PDB entry 6CNB | electron microscopy, 4.10 A resolution (low resolution: residue-level contacts below are approximate; hydrogen-bond / salt-bridge calls are withheld) | chains A and X of the 21 polymer chains in the assembly

Chain A:
Protein: DNA-directed RNA polymerase III subunit RPC1
Source organism: Saccharomyces cerevisiae (strain ATCC 204508 / S288c)
Notes: EC 2.7.7.6
UniProt: P04051 (RPC1_YEAST); residues 1-1460 here = UniProt positions 1-1460
Amino-acid sequence (1460 residues; each row starts with the number of its first residue):
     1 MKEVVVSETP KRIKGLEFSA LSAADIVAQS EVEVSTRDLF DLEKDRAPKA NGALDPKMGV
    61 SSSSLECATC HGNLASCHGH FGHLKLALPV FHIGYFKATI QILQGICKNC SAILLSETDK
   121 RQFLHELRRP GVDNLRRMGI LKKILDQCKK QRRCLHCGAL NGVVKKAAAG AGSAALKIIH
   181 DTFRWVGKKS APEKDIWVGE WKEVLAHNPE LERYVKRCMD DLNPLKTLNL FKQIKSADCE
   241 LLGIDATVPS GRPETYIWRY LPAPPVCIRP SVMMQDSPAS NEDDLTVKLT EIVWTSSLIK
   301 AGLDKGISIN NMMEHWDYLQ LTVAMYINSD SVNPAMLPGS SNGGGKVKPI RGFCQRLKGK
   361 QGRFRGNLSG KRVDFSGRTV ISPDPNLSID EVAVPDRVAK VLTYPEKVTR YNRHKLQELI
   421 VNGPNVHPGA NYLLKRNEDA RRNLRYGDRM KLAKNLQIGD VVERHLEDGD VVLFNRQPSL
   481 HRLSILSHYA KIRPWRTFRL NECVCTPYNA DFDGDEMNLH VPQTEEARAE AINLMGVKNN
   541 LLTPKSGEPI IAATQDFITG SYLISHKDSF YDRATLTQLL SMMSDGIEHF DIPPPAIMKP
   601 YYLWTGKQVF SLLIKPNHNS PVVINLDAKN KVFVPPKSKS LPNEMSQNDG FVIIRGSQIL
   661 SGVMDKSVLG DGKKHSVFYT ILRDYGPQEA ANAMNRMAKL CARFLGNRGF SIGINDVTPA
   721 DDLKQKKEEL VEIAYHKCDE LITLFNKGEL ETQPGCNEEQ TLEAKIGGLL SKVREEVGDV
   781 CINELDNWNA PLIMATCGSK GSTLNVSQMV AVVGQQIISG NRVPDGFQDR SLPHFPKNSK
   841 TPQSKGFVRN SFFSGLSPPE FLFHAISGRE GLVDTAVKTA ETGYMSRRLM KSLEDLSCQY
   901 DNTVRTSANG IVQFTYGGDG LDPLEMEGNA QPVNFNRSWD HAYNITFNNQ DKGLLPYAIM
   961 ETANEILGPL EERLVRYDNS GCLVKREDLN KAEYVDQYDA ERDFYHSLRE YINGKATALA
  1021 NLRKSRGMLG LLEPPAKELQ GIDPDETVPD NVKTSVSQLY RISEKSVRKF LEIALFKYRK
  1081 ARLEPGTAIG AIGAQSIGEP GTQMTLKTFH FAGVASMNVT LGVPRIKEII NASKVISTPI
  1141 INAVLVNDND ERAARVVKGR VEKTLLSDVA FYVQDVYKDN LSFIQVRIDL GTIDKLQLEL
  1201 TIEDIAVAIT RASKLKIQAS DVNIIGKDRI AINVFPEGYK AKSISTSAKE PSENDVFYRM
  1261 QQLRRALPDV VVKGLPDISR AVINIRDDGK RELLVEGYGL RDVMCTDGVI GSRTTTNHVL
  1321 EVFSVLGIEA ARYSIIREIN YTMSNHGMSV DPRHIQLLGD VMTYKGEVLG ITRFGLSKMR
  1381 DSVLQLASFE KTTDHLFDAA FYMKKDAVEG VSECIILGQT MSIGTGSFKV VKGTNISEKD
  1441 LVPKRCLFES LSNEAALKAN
Not modelled in the structure: 1, 1101-1116, 1237-1251
Metal / ion sites: Zn2+ site 1: Cys-67, Cys-70, Cys-77, His-80; Zn2+ site 2: Cys-107, Cys-110, Cys-154, Cys-157
UniProt features mapped onto this chain:
  - region: Pro-858 to Glu-870 (Bridging helix)
  - binding site (Zn(2+)): Cys-67, Cys-70, Cys-77, His-80, Cys-107, Cys-110, Cys-154
  - binding site (Mg(2+)): Asp-511, Asp-513, Asp-515
  - mutagenesis: Thr-506 (T506I: Temperature-sensitive), Asn-509 (N509Y: Temperature-sensitive), Asn-518 (N518Q: Temperature-sensitive)

Chain X:
Molecule: 71-nt DNA strand
Sequence (71 nucleotides; numbered 1 to 71; the number before each row is that of its first residue):
     1 TTTTCAACAT ATATTAGTAA TACTTTTTCT GTATTTTTTT TTTTTTTTTA AATGACTCCA
    61 TGGCCAAGTT G
Not modelled in the structure: 32-49, 70-71

How chain A and chain X interact:
Residue-residue contacts (4):
  Lys-165(A) / DT57(X)
  Ser-1133(A) / DT53(X)
  Arg-1373(A) / DA51(X)
  Phe-1374(A) / DG54(X)
Also at the interface, not in a pair above, chain A (5 interface residues in all): Lys-1134
Also at the interface, not in a pair above, chain X (5 interface residues in all): DA52

Overview:
The chain A/chain X interface involves 5 residues from each chain. The Zn2+ site 1 is built by Cys-67(A),
Cys-70(A), Cys-77(A) and His-80(A). Curated annotation (UniProt) lists 7 Zn2+-binding residues, 3 Mg2+-binding
residues and 3 mutagenesis sites on chain A.
Here chain A is DNA-directed RNA polymerase III subunit RPC1 (Saccharomyces cerevisiae (strain ATCC 204508 /
S288c)) and chain X is a 71-nt DNA strand. Entry 6CNB (Yeast RNA polymerase III initial transcribing complex)
was determined by electron microscopy, deposited together with 6CNC, 6CND and 6CNF.
